5L5Q - chains A and B of the 28 polymer chains in the assembly; structure by X-ray diffraction, 2.80 A resolution.

== Chain A ==
Protein: Proteasome subunit alpha type-2
From: Saccharomyces cerevisiae (strain ATCC 204508 / S288c)
Notes: EC 3.4.25.1
UniProtKB: P23639 (PSA2_YEAST); residue numbers follow UniProt; this construct covers 1-250
Chain sequence (250 residues; row label = number of the first residue in the row):
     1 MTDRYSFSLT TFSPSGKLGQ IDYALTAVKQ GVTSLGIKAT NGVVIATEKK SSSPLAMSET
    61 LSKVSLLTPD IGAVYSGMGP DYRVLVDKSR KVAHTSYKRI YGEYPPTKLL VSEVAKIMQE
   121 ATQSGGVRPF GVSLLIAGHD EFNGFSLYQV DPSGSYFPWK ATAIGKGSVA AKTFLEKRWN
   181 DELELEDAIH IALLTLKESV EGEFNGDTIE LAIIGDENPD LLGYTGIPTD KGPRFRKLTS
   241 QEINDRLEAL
UniProt features mapped onto this chain:
  - cross-link: K108 (Glycyl lysine isopeptide (Lys-Gly) (interchain with G-Cter in ubiquitin))

== Chain B ==
Protein: Proteasome subunit alpha type-3
From: Saccharomyces cerevisiae (strain ATCC 204508 / S288c)
Notes: EC 3.4.25.1
UniProtKB: P23638 (PSA3_YEAST); residues 0-257 here correspond to UniProt positions 1-258 (UniProt number = residue number + 1)
Chain sequence (258 residues; numbered 0 to 257; the number before each row is that of its first residue; numbering starts at 0):
     0 MGSRRYDSRT TIFSPEGRLY QVEYALESIS HAGTAIGIMA SDGIVLAAER KVTSTLLEQD
    60 TSTEKLYKLN DKIAVAVAGL TADAEILINT ARIHAQNYLK TYNEDIPVEI LVRRLSDIKQ
   120 GYTQHGGLRP FGVSFIYAGY DDRYGYQLYT SNPSGNYTGW KAISVGANTS AAQTLLQMDY
   180 KDDMKVDDAI ELALKTLSKT TDSSALTYDR LEFATIRKGA NDGEVYQKIF KPQEIKDILV
   240 KTGITKKDED EEADEDMK
Unresolved in the structure: 0, 245-257
UniProt features mapped onto this chain:
  - cross-link (Glycyl lysine isopeptide (Lys-Gly)): K99 (interchain with G-Cter in ubiquitin), K198 (interchain with G-Cter in ubiquitin), K230 (interchain with G-Cter in ubiquitin)

== How chain A and chain B interact ==
Pairs across the interface - 62 pairs, chain A then chain B:
  R4(A) - S2(B)  hydrogen bond (backbone-side chain)
  Y5(A) - S2(B)
  Y5(A) - Y5(B)
  S6(A) - G125(B)
  S6(A) - L127(B)
  F7(A) - S2(B)
  F7(A) - Y5(B)
  F7(A) - D6(B)
  F7(A) - G126(B)
  S8(A) - G126(B)  hydrogen bond (backbone-backbone)
  S8(A) - L127(B)
  S8(A) - R128(B)  hydrogen bond (side chain-backbone)
  T10(A) - R128(B)
  T11(A) - S7(B)
  T11(A) - T9(B)
  T11(A) - Q20(B)
  F12(A) - Q20(B)
  F12(A) - Y23(B)
  F12(A) - R128(B)
  F12(A) - P129(B)
  F12(A) - G131(B)
  S13(A) - Y23(B)
  P14(A) - Y23(B)  hydrophobic
  P14(A) - E26(B)
  S15(A) - E26(B)
  S15(A) - H30(B)
  G16(A) - Y23(B)
  G16(A) - S27(B)  hydrogen bond (backbone-side chain)
  K38(A) - E57(B)  salt bridge
  S112(A) - E84(B)
  K116(A) - I85(B)
  Q119(A) - A81(B)
  Q119(A) - D82(B)  hydrogen bond
  Q119(A) - I85(B)
  Q119(A) - R128(B)
  T122(A) - R128(B)  hydrogen bond (backbone-side chain)
  Q123(A) - Y121(B)
  Q123(A) - L127(B)
  Q123(A) - R128(B)  hydrogen bond (side chain-backbone)
  Q123(A) - F130(B)
  G125(A) - L127(B)
  S153(A) - A81(B)
  G154(A) - A81(B)
  S155(A) - A81(B)
  Y156(A) - E84(B)  hydrogen bond
  F157(A) - L56(B)  hydrophobic
  P158(A) - L56(B)
  P158(A) - E57(B)  hydrogen bond (backbone-backbone)
  P158(A) - T60(B)
  P158(A) - S61(B)
  W159(A) - S53(B)
  W159(A) - L55(B)
  W159(A) - L56(B)
  K160(A) - T54(B)
  K160(A) - L55(B)  hydrogen bond (backbone-backbone)
  K160(A) - L56(B)
  K160(A) - E57(B)
  A161(A) - L55(B)
  L175(A) - L55(B)  hydrophobic
  E176(A) - S53(B)
  E176(A) - T54(B)
  E176(A) - L55(B)
Other interface residues (no listed pair), chain A (35 interface residues in all): L18, S124, Y148, K172, W179
Other interface residues (no listed pair), chain B (32 interface residues in all): A24, L79, T80

== Summary ==
Chain A and chain B form an interface of 35 and 32 residues respectively, with 10 hydrogen bonds and 1 salt
bridge. Among the polar pairs are K38(A)-E57(B), R4(A)-S2(B) and S8(A)-R128(B).
Chain A is Proteasome subunit alpha type-2 and chain B is Proteasome subunit alpha type-3, both from
Saccharomyces cerevisiae (strain ATCC 204508 / S288c); the structure, Yeast 20S proteasome with human beta5i
(1-138) and human beta6 (97-111; 118-133) in complex with epoxyketone ..., was determined by X-ray diffraction
(same publication as 5L52, 5L54, 5L55, 5L5A, 5L5B, 5L5D and 30 further entries).
